Entry 7PAK (electron microscopy, 5.30 A resolution (low resolution: residue-level contacts below are approximate; hydrogen-bond / salt-bridge calls are withheld)); this record covers chains m and 3 of the 55 polymer chains in the assembly.

# Chain m
Molecule: 50S ribosomal protein L17
Source organism: Mycoplasma pneumoniae M129
UniProt: Q59547 (RL17_MYCPN); residues 1-124 here = UniProt positions 1-124
Sequence (124 residues; numbered 1 to 124; the number before each row is that of its first residue):
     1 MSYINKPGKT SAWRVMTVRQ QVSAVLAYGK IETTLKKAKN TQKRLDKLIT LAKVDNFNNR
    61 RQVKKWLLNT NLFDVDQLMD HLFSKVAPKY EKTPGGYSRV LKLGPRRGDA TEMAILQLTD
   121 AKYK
Unresolved in the structure: 1, 121-124

# Chain 3
Molecule: 23S ribosomal RNA
Source organism: Mycoplasma pneumoniae M129
Sequence (2907 nucleotides; row label = number of the first residue in the row):
     1 UACAAUAAGU UACUAAGGGC UUAUGGUGGA UGCCUUGGCA CUAAUAGGCG AUGAAGGACG
    61 UGUUAACCUG CGAUAAGCUU CGGGUAGGUG GUAAGAACCU CAGAUCCGGA GAUUUCCGAA
   121 UGGAGCAAUC CGGUAGUUGG AAACAGCUAU CAUUAAUUGA UGAAUAAAUA GUCAAUUAAA
   181 GCAAUACGUG GUGAAGUGAA ACAUCUCAGU AGCCACAGGA AAAGAAAACG AAUGUGAUUC
   241 CGUGUGUAGU GGCGAGCGAA AGCGGAACAG GCCAAACUUA UCAUUAGAUA GGGGUUGUAG
   301 GGCUUGCAAU GUGGACUUGA AAACGAUAGA AGAAGCUGUU GGAAAGCAGC GCGCAAAAGG
   361 GUGAUAGCCC CGUAUUUGAA AUUGUUUUCA UACCUAGCGA GAUCCCUGAG UAGCUCGGAA
   421 AACGUUAUUU UGAGUGAAUC UGCCCAGACC AUUGGGUAAG CCUAAAUACU AAUUAGUGAC
   481 CGAUAGCGAA ACAGUACCGU GAGGGAAAGG UGAAAAGAAC CCAGAGAUGG GAGUGAAAUA
   541 GAUUCUGAAA CCAUAUGCCU ACAACGUGUC AGAGCACAUU AAUGUGUGAU GGCGUGCGUU
   601 UUGAAGUAUG AGCCGGCGAG UUAUGAUAGC AAGCGUUAGU UAACCAGGAG AUGGGGAGCU
   661 GUAGCGAAAG CGAGUUUUAA AAGAGCGUUU GUUUGUUAUU AUAGACCCGA AACGGGUUGA
   721 GCUAGUCAUG AGCAGGUUGA AGGUUGAGUA ACAUCAACUG GAGGACCGAA CCGACUCUCG
   781 UUGAAACGAU AGCGGAUGAC UUGUGAUUAG GGGUGAAAUU CCAAUCGAAA UCCGUGAUAG
   841 CUGGUUCUCG UCGAAAUAGC UUUAAGGCUA GCGUGAGAUC ACAAAUAAGU GGAGGUAAAG
   901 CUACUGAAUG UAUGAUGGCG CCACCUAGGC GUACUGAAUA CAAUUAAACU CUGAAUGCCA
   961 UUUAUUUUAU UCUCGCAGUC AGACAGUGGG GGAUAAGCUU CAUUGUCAAG AGGGGAAGAG
  1021 CCCAGAUCAU UAAAUAAGGU CCCCAAAAUA UACUAAGUGG AAAAGGAUGU GAAAGUGCUA
  1081 AAACAGCAAG GAUGUUGGCU UAGAAGCAGC CAUCGUUUAA AGAGUGCGUA ACAGCUCACU
  1141 UGUCGAGUGU UUUUGCGCCG AAGAUGUAAC GGGGCUAAGU AUAUUACCGA AUUUAUGGAU
  1201 AAGAUUUAUA UCUUGUGGUA GACGAGCGUU GUAUUGGAGU UGAAGUCAAA GCGUGAGCAU
  1261 UGGUGGAUCC AAUACAAGUG AGAAUGCCGG CAUGAGUAAC GCUUGGGAGU GAGAAUCUCC
  1321 CAAACCGAUU GACUAAGGUU UCCUGGACCA GGGUCGUCCU UCCAGGGUUA GUCUGGACCU
  1381 AAGCUGAGGC UGAAAAGCGU AGGCGAUGGA CAACAGGUUA AUAUUCCUGU ACUUACAGUU
  1441 AGACUGAUGG AGUGACAAAG AAGGUUUUCC ACCCCCAUAA UUGGAUUUGG GGAUAAAUCA
  1501 UAAGGUGGUA CAAUAGGCAA AUCCGUUGUG CAUAACAUUG AGUGAUGAUG UCGAGUGAAU
  1561 GAGUGAUCAA GUAGCGAAGG UGGUAUUAAU CAUGCUUUCA AGAAAAGCUU CUAGGGUUAA
  1621 UCUAGCUGUA ACCAGUACCG AGAACGAACA CACGUAGUCA AGGAGAGGAU CCUAAGGUUA
  1681 GCGAGUGAAC UAUAGCCAAG GAACUCUGCA AAUUAACCCC GUAAGUUAGC GAGAAGGGGU
  1741 GCUUAUGUAA AAGUAAGCCG CAGUGAAGAA CGAGGGGGGA CUGUUUAACU AAAACACAAC
  1801 UCUAUGCCAA ACCGUAAGGU GAUGUAUAUG GGGUGACACC UGCCCAGUGC UGGAAGGUUA
  1861 AAGAAGGAGG UUAGCGCAAG CGAAGCUUUU AACUGAAGCC CCAGUGAACG GCGGCCGUAA
  1921 CUAUAACGGU CCUAAGGUAG CGAAAUUCCU AGUCGGGUAA AUUCCGUCCC GCUUGAAUGG
  1981 UGUAACCAUC UCUUGACUGU CUCGGCUAUA GACUCGGUGA AAUCCAGGUA CGGGUGAAGA
  2041 CACCCGUUAG GCGCAACGGG ACGGAAAGAC CCCGUGAAGC UUUACUGUAG CUUAAUAUUG
  2101 AUCAGGACAU UAUCAUGUAG AGAAUAGGUA GGAGCAAUCG AUGCAAGUUC GCUAGGACUU
  2161 GUUGAUGCGA AAGGUGGAAU ACUACCCUUG GUUGUGUGCU GUUCUAAUUG GUAACUGUUA
  2221 UCCAGUUUCA AGACAGUGUU AGGUGGGCAG UUUGACUGGG GCGGUCGCCU CCUAAAAGGU
  2281 AACGGAGGCG UACAAAGGUA CCUUCAGUAC GGUUGGAAAU CGUAUGUAGA GUGUAAUGGU
  2341 GUAAGGGUGC UUGACUGUGA GACAUACAGG UCGAACAGGU GAGAAAUCAG GUCAUAGUGA
  2401 UCCGGUGGUC CAGUAUGGAA UGGCCAUCGC UCAACGGAUA AAAGCUACUC CGGGGAUAAC
  2461 AGGCUGAUAC UGCCCAAGAG UUCAUAUCGA CGGCAGUGUU UGGCACCUCG AUGUCGACUC
  2521 AUCUCAUCCU CGAGCUGAAG CAGGUUCGAA GGGUUCGGCU GUUCGCCGAU UAAAGAGAUA
  2581 CGUGAGUUGG GUUCAAACCG UCGUGAGACA GGUUGGUCCC UAUCUAUUGU GCCCGUAGGA
  2641 AGAUUGAAGA GUGUUGCUUC UAGUACGAGA GGACCGAAGC GAGGACACCU CUUAUGCUCC
  2701 AGUUGUAGCG CCAGCUGCAC CGCUGGGUAG UAACGUGUCU AUUAGAUAAA CGCUGAAAGC
  2761 AUCUAAGUGU GAAACUAUCU CAAAGAUUAA UCUUCCCAUU UCGCAAGAAA GUAAGAGCCG
  2821 UCAAAGACGA UGACGUUGAU AGGUUACAGG UGUAAGCAUA GUGAUAUGUU GAGCUGAGUA
  2881 AUACUAAUUG CUCGAGGACU UAUUGGA
Unresolved in the structure: 1-7, 923-927, 1560-1569, 2901-2907

# Interface between chain m and chain 3
Contacting residue pairs (92):
  Ser2(m) - G780(3)
  Ser2(m) - A1692(3)
  Tyr3(m) - C779(3)
  Tyr3(m) - A784(3)
  Tyr3(m) - A1652(3)
  Asn5(m) - A2010(3)
  Lys6(m) - U1303(3)
  Lys6(m) - G1683(3)
  Pro7(m) - U2009(3)
  Pro7(m) - A2010(3)
  Gly8(m) - A2010(3)
  Lys9(m) - U2009(3)
  Lys9(m) - A2010(3)
  Ser11(m) - C2697(3)
  Ser11(m) - U2698(3)
  Ala12(m) - C2718(3)
  Trp13(m) - U1304(3)
  Trp13(m) - G1305(3)
  Arg14(m) - A2008(3)
  Arg14(m) - U2009(3)
  Val15(m) - U2698(3)
  Met16(m) - A1322(3)
  Met16(m) - A1323(3)
  Gln20(m) - G1305(3)
  Ala24(m) - G1306(3)
  Tyr28(m) - G1307(3)
  Lys30(m) - G1307(3)
  Lys30(m) - A1308(3)
  Ile31(m) - G1307(3)
  Glu32(m) - G1306(3)
  Glu32(m) - G1307(3)
  Thr34(m) - A1684(3)
  Thr34(m) - G1685(3)
  Leu35(m) - U2821(3)
  Lys36(m) - G1685(3)
  Lys36(m) - U1686(3)
  Lys37(m) - G1305(3)
  Lys37(m) - G1306(3)
  Lys37(m) - G1685(3)
  Asn40(m) - U2698(3)
  Gln42(m) - G2842(3)
  Lys43(m) - G2842(3)
  Lys43(m) - G2843(3)
  Asp46(m) - G2842(3)
  Asp46(m) - G2843(3)
  Asp46(m) - U2844(3)
  Lys47(m) - U2875(3)
  Lys47(m) - G2876(3)
  Thr50(m) - U2844(3)
  Phe57(m) - U1482(3)
  Phe57(m) - G1483(3)
  Phe57(m) - G2856(3)
  Asn58(m) - A2854(3)
  Asn58(m) - A2855(3)
  Arg60(m) - U1482(3)
  Arg61(m) - U1482(3)
  Arg61(m) - A2713(3)
  Arg61(m) - G2714(3)
  Arg61(m) - A2855(3)
  Lys64(m) - U1482(3)
  Lys64(m) - C2709(3)
  Lys64(m) - G2714(3)
  Lys65(m) - C2715(3)
  Lys65(m) - U2716(3)
  Asn69(m) - C1321(3)
  Asn69(m) - A1322(3)
  Thr70(m) - C1321(3)
  Asn71(m) - G1306(3)
  Asn71(m) - C1320(3)
  Asn71(m) - C1321(3)
  Pro94(m) - G2843(3)
  Pro94(m) - C2884(3)
  Gly95(m) - C2884(3)
  Gly96(m) - G2842(3)
  Gly96(m) - C2884(3)
  Gly96(m) - U2885(3)
  Ser98(m) - U2885(3)
  Arg99(m) - U2885(3)
  Arg99(m) - A2886(3)
  Val100(m) - A2886(3)
  Lys102(m) - A2886(3)
  Arg106(m) - A1315(3)
  Arg107(m) - C1355(3)
  Arg107(m) - G1356(3)
  Gly108(m) - A1315(3)
  Gly108(m) - U1316(3)
  Asp109(m) - A1315(3)
  Asp109(m) - U1316(3)
  Asp109(m) - G1683(3)
  Asp109(m) - G2016(3)
  Ala110(m) - G2016(3)
  Thr111(m) - A1684(3)
Other interface residues (no listed pair), chain m (58 interface residues in all): Thr10, Gln21, Thr33, Arg44, Val75, Asp76, Met79
Other interface residues (no listed pair), chain 3 (52 interface residues in all): G1313, G2710, U2845

# Summary
Chain m and chain 3 form an interface of 58 and 52 residues respectively.
Chain m is 50S ribosomal protein L17 and chain 3 is 23S ribosomal RNA, both from Mycoplasma pneumoniae M129;
the structure, 70S ribosome with EF-Tu-tRNA and P-site tRNA in Mycoplasma pneumoniae cells, was determined by
electron microscopy (same publication as 7OOC, 7OOD, 7P6Z, 7PAH, 7PAI, 7PAJ and 23 further entries).
